Entry 7OCK (electron microscopy, 3.60 A resolution); this record covers chains L and J of the 12 polymer chains in the assembly.

== Chain L (and J) ==
Name: SAM hydrolase
From: Escherichia virus T3
Notes: chain J of this document is another copy of the same molecule, construct and numbering; everything in this record applies to it too
UniProtKB: P07693 (ADOM_BPT3); residues 1-152 here = UniProt positions 1-152
Chain sequence (158 residues; row label = number of the first residue in the row):
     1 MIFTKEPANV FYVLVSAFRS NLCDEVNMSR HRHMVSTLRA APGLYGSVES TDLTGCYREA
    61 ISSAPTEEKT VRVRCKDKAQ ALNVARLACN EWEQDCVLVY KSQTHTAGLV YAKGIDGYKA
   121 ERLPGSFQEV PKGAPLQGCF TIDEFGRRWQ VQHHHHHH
Unresolved in the structure: 1, 154-158 (chain J: 1, 61-63, 154-158)
Differences from the reference sequence: conflict Asn-9 (His in P07693); expression tag (153-158)
Curated features (UniProtKB/Swiss-Prot):
  - mutagenesis: Glu-67 (E67Q: No effect on enzymatic activity), Glu-68 (E68Q: 75% loss of enzymatic activity)
Cystine bridges: Cys-56/Cys-139

== Interface between chain L and chain J ==
Contacting residue pairs (27; chain L residue first):
  Ser-20(L) with Tyr-118(J); Lys-119(J)
  Asn-21(L) with Asp-116(J); Tyr-118(J)
  Leu-22(L) with Tyr-118(J)
  Tyr-57(L) with Arg-122(J), hydrogen bond
  Glu-59(L) with Tyr-118(J), hydrogen bond; Ala-120(J)
  Ala-60(L) with Lys-101(J), hydrogen bond (backbone-side chain); Ala-107(J), hydrophobic; Gly-108(J)
  Ile-61(L) with Tyr-12(J); Lys-78(J); Lys-101(J)
  Ser-62(L) with Tyr-12(J), hydrogen bond (backbone-side chain); Lys-101(J)
  Thr-66(L) with Tyr-118(J)
  Glu-93(L) with Lys-113(J); Lys-119(J), salt bridge
  Asp-95(L) with Lys-119(J)
  Cys-96(L) with Glu-121(J), hydrogen bond; Arg-122(J), hydrogen bond
  Tyr-111(L) with Tyr-111(J)
  Trp-149(L) with Leu-123(J), hydrophobic
  Val-151(L) with Gln-152(J); His-153(J)
  Gln-152(L) with His-153(J)
Interface residues without a listed pair, chain L (17 interface residues in all): Gln-94
Interface residues without a listed pair, chain J (19 interface residues in all): Leu-82, Gly-117, Pro-124

== Overview ==
17 residues of chain L face 19 of chain J across their interface, with 6 hydrogen bonds and 1 salt bridge.
Among the polar pairs are Glu-93(L)/Lys-119(J), Tyr-57(L)/Arg-122(J) and Glu-59(L)/Tyr-118(J). UniProt lists 2
mutagenesis sites on chain L.
Both chains are SAM hydrolase (Escherichia virus T3). Entry 7OCK (MAT in complex with SAMH) was determined by
electron microscopy.
